PDB entry 9FB4 | electron microscopy, 3.13 A resolution | chains A and F of the 8 polymer chains in the assembly

# Chain A (and F)
Name: Large T antigen
Source organism: Betapolyomavirus macacae
Notes: EC 3.6.4.-; chain F of this document is another copy of the same molecule, construct and numbering; everything in this record applies to it too
UniProt: P03070 (LT_SV40); numbering as in UniProt (aligned over 266-627)
Sequence (362 residues; numbered 266 to 627; the number before each row is that of its first residue):
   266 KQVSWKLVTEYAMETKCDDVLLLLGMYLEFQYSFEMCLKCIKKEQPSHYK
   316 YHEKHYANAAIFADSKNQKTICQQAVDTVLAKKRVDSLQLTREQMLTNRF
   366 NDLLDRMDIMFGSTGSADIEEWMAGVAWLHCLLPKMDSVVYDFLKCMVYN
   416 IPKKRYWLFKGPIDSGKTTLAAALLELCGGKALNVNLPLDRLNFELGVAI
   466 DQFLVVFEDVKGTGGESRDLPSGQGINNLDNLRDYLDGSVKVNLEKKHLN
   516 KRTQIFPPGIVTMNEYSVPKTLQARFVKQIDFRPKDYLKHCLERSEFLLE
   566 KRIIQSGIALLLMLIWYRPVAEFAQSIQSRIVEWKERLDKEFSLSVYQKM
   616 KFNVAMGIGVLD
Small-molecule neighbours: ATP (adenosine-5'-triphosphate): Trp393, Leu397, Pro427, Ile428, Asp429, Ser430, Gly431, Lys432, Thr433, Thr434, Asn529, Arg548, Pro549, Lys550, Leu553, Lys554, Leu557, Leu564
Swiss-Prot annotation at these positions:
  - binding site (Zn(2+)): Cys302, Cys305, His313, His317
  - binding site (ATP): Gly426 to Thr433
What the authors report for this chain:
  - binding site for Chains: T: Arg456, Lys512, His513
  - binding site for ATP: Lys418, Arg498, Arg540

# How chain A and chain F interact
Pairs across the interface - 22 pairs, chain A then chain F:
  Trp270(A) with Lys331(F)
  Gln339(A) with Ser330(F), hydrogen bond (side chain-backbone); Lys331(F); Asn332(F); Gln333(F)
  Asp342(A) with Leu286(F); Lys334(F), salt bridge
  Thr343(A) with Leu293(F)
  Ala346(A) with Leu286(F); Gly290(F)
  Arg349(A) with Asp284(F), salt bridge; Leu286(F)
  Val350(A) with Gly290(F); Met291(F); Glu294(F)
  Leu353(A) with Leu287(F), hydrophobic
  Gln354(A) with Met291(F); Lys304(F), hydrogen bond; Gln310(F)
  Lys418(A) with Arg567(F)
  Lys419(A) with Glu565(F), salt bridge
  Ser504(A) with Arg371(F), hydrogen bond (backbone-side chain)
Interface residues without a listed pair, chain A (17 interface residues in all): Lys271, Gln338, Leu345, Pro417, Asn515
Interface residues without a listed pair, chain F (20 interface residues in all): Asp283, Leu289, Asp329

# Overview
The interface between chain A and chain F involves 17 residues on one side and 20 on the other; the contacts
include 3 hydrogen bonds and 3 salt bridges. Polar contacts include Asp342(A)-Lys334(F), Arg349(A)-Asp284(F)
and Lys419(A)-Glu565(F). From the paper: a binding site for Chains: T at Arg456(A), Lys512(A) and His513(A); a
binding site for ATP at Lys418(A), Arg498(A) and Arg540(A).
Both chains are Large T antigen (Betapolyomavirus macacae). Entry 9FB4 (SV40 large T antigen assembly with DNA
in presence of ATP) was determined by electron microscopy, deposited together with 9EVH, 9EVP, 9F3T, 9F3U,
9F5I, 9F73 and 14 further entries.
